PDB entry 4KPE | X-ray diffraction, 3.43 A resolution | chains A and B of the 8 polymer chains in the assembly

== Chain A (and B) ==
Name: DNA topoisomerase 4 subunit A
Organism: Streptococcus pneumoniae
Notes: EC 5.99.1.3; fragment: ParC55; chain B of this document is another copy of the same molecule, construct and numbering; everything in this record applies to it too
UniProt: P72525 (PARC_STRPN); residues 1-488 here = UniProt positions 1-488
Amino-acid sequence (496 residues; row label = number of the first residue in the row):
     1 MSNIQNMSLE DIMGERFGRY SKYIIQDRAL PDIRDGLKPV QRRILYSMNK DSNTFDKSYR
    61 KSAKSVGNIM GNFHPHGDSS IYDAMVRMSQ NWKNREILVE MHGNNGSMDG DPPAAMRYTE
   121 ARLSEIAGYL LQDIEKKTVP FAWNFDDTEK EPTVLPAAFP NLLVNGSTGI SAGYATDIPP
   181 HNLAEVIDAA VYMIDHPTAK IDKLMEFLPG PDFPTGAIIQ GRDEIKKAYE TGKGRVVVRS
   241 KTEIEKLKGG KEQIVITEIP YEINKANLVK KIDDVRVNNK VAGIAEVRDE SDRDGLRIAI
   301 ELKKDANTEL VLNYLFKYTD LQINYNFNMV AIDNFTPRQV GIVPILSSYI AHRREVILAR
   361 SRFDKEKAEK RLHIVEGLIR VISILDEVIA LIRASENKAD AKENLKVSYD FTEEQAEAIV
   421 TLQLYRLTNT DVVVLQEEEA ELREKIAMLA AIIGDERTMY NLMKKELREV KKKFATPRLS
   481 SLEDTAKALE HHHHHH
Disordered / not traced: 1-2, 485-496
Construct notes: engineered mutation Thr-257 (Ile in P72525); expression tag (489-496)
Bound ions: Mg2+: Phe-316, Thr-319, Gln-322
UniProt features mapped onto this chain:
  - active site: Tyr-118 (O-(5'-phospho-DNA)-tyrosine intermediate)
  - site: Lys-38 (Interaction with DNA), His-74 (Interaction with DNA), His-76 (Interaction with DNA), Arg-87 (Interaction with DNA), Lys-93 (Interaction with DNA), Arg-117 (Transition state stabilizer)
From the paper describing this entry:
  - catalytic residues: Tyr-118
  - binding site for E-site DNA2: Tyr-118
  - Mg2+ coordination through a water molecule: Asp-83
  - binding site for the ligand AF5: Ser-79, Arg-117

== Interface between chain A and chain B ==
Pairs across the interface (51; chain A residue first):
  Ala-63(A) / Gly-67(B)
  Ala-63(A) / Met-70(B)  hydrophobic
  Lys-64(A) / Gly-67(B)
  Lys-64(A) / Asn-68(B)
  Lys-64(A) / Asn-72(B)  hydrogen bond
  Gly-67(A) / Ala-63(B)
  Gly-67(A) / Lys-64(B)
  Asn-68(A) / Lys-64(B)
  Asn-68(A) / Asn-68(B)
  Met-70(A) / Ala-63(B)  hydrophobic
  Asn-72(A) / Lys-64(B)  hydrogen bond
  His-76(A) / Arg-117(B)
  Gly-77(A) / Arg-117(B)
  Asp-78(A) / Met-116(B)
  Asp-78(A) / Arg-117(B)  salt bridge
  Met-116(A) / Asp-78(B)
  Arg-117(A) / Gly-77(B)
  Arg-117(A) / Asp-78(B)  salt bridge
  Leu-385(A) / Arg-393(B)
  Asp-386(A) / Arg-393(B)  salt bridge
  Ile-389(A) / Ile-389(B)  hydrophobic
  Ile-392(A) / Leu-424(B)
  Ile-392(A) / Thr-428(B)
  Arg-393(A) / Leu-385(B)
  Arg-393(A) / Asp-386(B)  salt bridge
  Ser-395(A) / Thr-428(B)
  Glu-396(A) / Thr-428(B)
  Asn-397(A) / Thr-428(B)
  Lys-398(A) / Tyr-425(B)
  Lys-398(A) / Thr-428(B)
  Ile-419(A) / Leu-424(B)
  Val-420(A) / Leu-424(B)
  Val-420(A) / Tyr-425(B)  hydrogen bond (backbone-backbone)
  Thr-421(A) / Gln-423(B)  hydrogen bond (backbone-side chain)
  Leu-422(A) / Leu-422(B)
  Leu-422(A) / Gln-423(B)
  Leu-422(A) / Leu-424(B)  hydrogen bond (backbone-backbone)
  Gln-423(A) / Thr-421(B)  hydrogen bond (side chain-backbone)
  Gln-423(A) / Leu-422(B)
  Leu-424(A) / Ile-392(B)
  Leu-424(A) / Ile-419(B)
  Leu-424(A) / Val-420(B)  hydrogen bond (backbone-backbone)
  Leu-424(A) / Leu-422(B)  hydrogen bond (backbone-backbone)
  Leu-424(A) / Leu-424(B)  hydrophobic
  Tyr-425(A) / Lys-398(B)
  Tyr-425(A) / Val-420(B)  hydrogen bond (backbone-backbone)
  Leu-427(A) / Arg-393(B)
  Thr-428(A) / Ile-392(B)
  Thr-428(A) / Ser-395(B)
  Thr-428(A) / Glu-396(B)
  Thr-428(A) / Asn-397(B)
Other interface residues (no listed pair), chain A (31 interface residues in all): Lys-61, Gly-71
Other interface residues (no listed pair), chain B (32 interface residues in all): Lys-61, Gly-71, His-76, Ala-401, Leu-427

== In short ==
31 residues of chain A face 32 of chain B across their interface; the contacts include 9 hydrogen bonds and 4
salt bridges. Among the polar pairs are Asp-78(A)/Arg-117(B), Asp-386(A)/Arg-393(B) and Lys-64(A)/Asn-72(B).
The paper reports the catalytic residue Tyr-118(A); a binding site for the ligand AF5 at Ser-79(A) and
Arg-117(A).
Chain A and chain B are both DNA topoisomerase 4 subunit A (Streptococcus pneumoniae); the structure, Novel
fluoroquinolones in complex with topoisomerase IV from S. pneumoniae and E-site G-gate, was determined by
X-ray diffraction together with 4KPF and 3RAD from the same study.
